PDB entry 3HKE | X-ray diffraction, 3.60 A resolution | chains B and C of the 5 polymer chains in the assembly

# Chain B
Protein: Tubulin beta chain
Organism: Ovis aries
Sequence (445 residues; each row starts with the number of its first residue; note: 10 numbers in that range are skipped by the numbering (no residue carries them; nothing is unmodelled there)):
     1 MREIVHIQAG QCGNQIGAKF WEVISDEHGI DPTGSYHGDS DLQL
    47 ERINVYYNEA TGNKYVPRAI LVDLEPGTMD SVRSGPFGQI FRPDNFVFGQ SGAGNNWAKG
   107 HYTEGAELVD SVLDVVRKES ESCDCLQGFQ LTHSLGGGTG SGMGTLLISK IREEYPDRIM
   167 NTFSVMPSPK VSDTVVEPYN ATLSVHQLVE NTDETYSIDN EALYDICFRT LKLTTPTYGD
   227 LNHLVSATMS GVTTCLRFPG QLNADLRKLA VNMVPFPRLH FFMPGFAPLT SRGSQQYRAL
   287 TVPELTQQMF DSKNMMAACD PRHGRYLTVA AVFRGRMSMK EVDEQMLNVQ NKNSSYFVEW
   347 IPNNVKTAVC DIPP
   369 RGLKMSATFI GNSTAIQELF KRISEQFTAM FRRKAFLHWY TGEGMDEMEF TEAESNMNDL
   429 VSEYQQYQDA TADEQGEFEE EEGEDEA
Not modelled in the structure: 1, 278-285, 440-455
Covalent attachments: compound T13 linked to Cys241
Small-molecule neighbours:
  - GDP (guanosine-5'-diphosphate): Gly10, Gln11, Cys12, Gln15, Asp69, Ala99, Asn101, Ser140, Gly142, Gly143, Gly144, Thr145, Gly146, Ser147, Val171, Pro173, Val177, Ser178, Asp179, Glu183, Asn206, Leu209, Tyr224, Leu227, Asn228
  - T13 (2,3,4,5,6-pentafluoro-N-(3-fluoro-4-methoxyphenyl)benzenesulfonamide), molecule 1: Pro245, Gln247, Leu248, Ala250, Ala354, Val355, Cys356
  - T13, molecule 2: Ala250, Lys254, Leu255, Asn258, Met259, Thr314, Val315, Ala316, Ala317, Val318, Asn350, Lys352, Thr353, Ala354

# Chain C
Protein: Tubulin alpha chain
Organism: Ovis aries
Sequence (451 residues; row label = number of the first residue in the row):
     1 MRECISIHVG QAGVQIGNAC WELYCLEHGI QPDGQMPSDK TIGGGDDSFN TFFSETGAGK
    61 HVPRAVFVDL EPTVIDEVRT GTYRQLFHPE QLITGKEDAA NNYARGHYTI GKEIIDLVLD
   121 RIRKLADQCT GLQGFLVFHS FGGGTGSGFT SLLMERLSVD YGKKSKLEFS IYPAPQVSTA
   181 VVEPYNSILT THTTLEHSDC AFMVDNEAIY DICRRNLDIE RPTYTNLNRL IGQIVSSITA
   241 SLRFDGALNV DLTEFQTNLV PYPRIHFPLA TYAPVISAEK AYHEQLSVAE ITNACFEPAN
   301 QMVKCDPRHG KYMACCLLYR GDVVPKDVNA AIATIKTKRT IQFVDWCPTG FKVGINYQPP
   361 TVVPGGDLAK VQRAVCMLSN TTAIAEAWAR LDHKFDLMYA KRAFVHWYVG EGMEEGEFSE
   421 AREDMAALEK DYEEVGVDSV EGEGEEEGEE Y
Not modelled in the structure: 1, 43-46, 280-284, 439-451
Small-molecule neighbours:
  - GTP (guanosine-5'-triphosphate): Gly10, Gln11, Ala12, Gln15, Ile16, Asp69, Glu71, Asp98, Ala99, Ser140, Gly142, Gly143, Gly144, Thr145, Gly146, Ile171, Pro173, Val177, Ser178, Thr179, Glu183, Asn206, Tyr224, Asn228, Ile231
  - Mg2+ (MG): Asp98, Ala99, Ala100, Asn101, Gly143, Gly144, Thr145
  - T13 (2,3,4,5,6-pentafluoro-N-(3-fluoro-4-methoxyphenyl)benzenesulfonamide): Thr179, Ala180, Val181

# How chain B and chain C interact
Contacting residue pairs - 34 pairs, chain B then chain C:
  Gly100(B) - Thr253(C)
  Gly100(B) - Glu254(C)
  Asn101(B) - Glu254(C)
  Lys105(B) - Thr253(C)  hydrogen bond
  Asp179(B) - Leu248(C)
  Asp179(B) - Asn258(C)  hydrogen bond (backbone-side chain)
  Thr180(B) - Asn258(C)
  Val181(B) - Asn258(C)
  Thr220(B) - Lys326(C)
  Thr221(B) - Val324(C)
  Thr221(B) - Pro325(C)
  Thr221(B) - Lys326(C)
  Ala397(B) - Trp346(C)
  Met398(B) - Trp346(C)
  Met398(B) - Pro348(C)
  Arg400(B) - Trp346(C)
  Arg400(B) - Asp438(C)
  Arg401(B) - Tyr262(C)  hydrogen bond (backbone-side chain)
  Arg401(B) - Trp346(C)
  Arg401(B) - Glu434(C)  hydrogen bond (side chain-backbone)
  Arg401(B) - Val435(C)
  Lys402(B) - Tyr262(C)  hydrogen bond (backbone-side chain)
  Ala403(B) - Pro261(C)
  Ala403(B) - Tyr262(C)
  Phe404(B) - Thr257(C)
  Phe404(B) - Asn258(C)
  Phe404(B) - Val260(C)
  Phe404(B) - Pro261(C)  hydrophobic
  His406(B) - Val260(C)
  His406(B) - Pro261(C)  hydrogen bond (side chain-backbone)
  His406(B) - Tyr262(C)
  Trp407(B) - Gln256(C)
  Trp407(B) - Thr257(C)  hydrogen bond
  Trp407(B) - Val260(C)  hydrophobic
Interface residues without a listed pair, chain B (20 interface residues in all): Glu110, Val182, Tyr210
Interface residues without a listed pair, chain C (25 interface residues in all): Lys163, Asp251, Pro263, Met313, Ala314, Asn329, Cys347, Lys352

# In short
The interface between chain B and chain C involves 20 residues on one side and 25 on the other, with 7
hydrogen bonds. Among the polar pairs are Lys105(B)-Thr253(C), Asp179(B)-Asn258(C) and Arg401(B)-Tyr262(C).
Bound to chain B: GDP and compound T13.
Here chain B is Tubulin beta chain and chain C is Tubulin alpha chain, both from Ovis aries. Entry 3HKE
(Tubulin-T138067: RB3 stathmin-like domain complex) was determined by X-ray diffraction (same publication as
3HKB, 3HKC and 3HKD).
